Entry 4PU4 (X-ray diffraction, 3.79 A resolution); this record covers chains D and Q of the 6 polymer chains in the assembly.

[Chain D]
Molecule: Toxin-antitoxin system antidote transcriptional repressor Xre family
From: Shewanella oneidensis
UniProtKB: Q8EIX4 (Q8EIX4_SHEON); residues 21-98 here correspond to UniProt positions 1-78 (UniProt number = residue number - 20)
Amino-acid sequence (118 residues; each row starts with the number of its first residue; numbers below 1 keep their minus sign (Met-19 is residue -19)):
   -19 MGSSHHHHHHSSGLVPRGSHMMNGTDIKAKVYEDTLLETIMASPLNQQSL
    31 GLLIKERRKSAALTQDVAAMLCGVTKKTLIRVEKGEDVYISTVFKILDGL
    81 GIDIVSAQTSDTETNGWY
Disordered / not traced: -19 to 19, 98
Construct notes: expression tag (-19 to 20)

[Chain Q]
Molecule: Operator DNA
Sequence (26 nucleotides; numbered 0 to 25; the number before each row is that of its first residue; numbering starts at 0):
     0 AAAAAGTGTAGATAAGTACACCTAAT
Disordered / not traced: 0

[Interface between chain D and chain Q]
Residue-residue contacts (12; chain D residue first):
  Arg38(D) with DG5(Q), salt bridge to the phosphate
  Thr44(D) with DA4(Q), phosphate contact; DG5(Q), phosphate contact
  Gln45(D) with DG5(Q), hydrogen bond to the phosphate; DT6(Q), hydrogen bond to the phosphate
  Lys57(D) with DT8(Q), base contact; DA9(Q), base contact
  Ile60(D) with DT6(Q), phosphate contact; DG7(Q), phosphate contact
  Lys64(D) with DT6(Q), salt bridge to the phosphate
  Tyr69(D) with DA14(Q), sugar contact; DG15(Q), sugar contact
Other interface residues (no listed pair), chain D (8 interface residues in all): Lys35

[In short]
The chain D/chain Q interface involves 8 residues from each chain; the contacts include 2 hydrogen bonds and 2
salt bridges. Polar pairs include Gln45(D)-DG5(Q), Gln45(D)-DT6(Q) and Arg38(D)-DG5(Q).
Here chain D is Toxin-antitoxin system antidote transcriptional repressor Xre family (Shewanella oneidensis)
and chain Q is Operator DNA. Entry 4PU4 (Shewanella oneidensis MR-1 Toxin Antitoxin System HipA, HipB and its
operator DNA complex (space group P21)) was determined by X-ray diffraction (same publication as 4PU3, 4PU5,
4PU7 and 4PU8).
